Entry 8WOC (electron microscopy, 3.28 A resolution); this record covers chains M and N of the 13 polymer chains in the assembly.

# Chain M (and N)
Name: Helicase HerA central domain-containing protein
Source organism: Paenibacillus sp. 453mf
Notes: chain N of this document is another copy of the same molecule, construct and numbering; everything in this record applies to it too
UniProt: A0A1I6T0T5 (A0A1I6T0T5_9BACL); residues 7-696 here correspond to UniProt positions 1-690 (UniProt number = residue number - 6)
Chain sequence (696 residues; each row starts with the number of its first residue):
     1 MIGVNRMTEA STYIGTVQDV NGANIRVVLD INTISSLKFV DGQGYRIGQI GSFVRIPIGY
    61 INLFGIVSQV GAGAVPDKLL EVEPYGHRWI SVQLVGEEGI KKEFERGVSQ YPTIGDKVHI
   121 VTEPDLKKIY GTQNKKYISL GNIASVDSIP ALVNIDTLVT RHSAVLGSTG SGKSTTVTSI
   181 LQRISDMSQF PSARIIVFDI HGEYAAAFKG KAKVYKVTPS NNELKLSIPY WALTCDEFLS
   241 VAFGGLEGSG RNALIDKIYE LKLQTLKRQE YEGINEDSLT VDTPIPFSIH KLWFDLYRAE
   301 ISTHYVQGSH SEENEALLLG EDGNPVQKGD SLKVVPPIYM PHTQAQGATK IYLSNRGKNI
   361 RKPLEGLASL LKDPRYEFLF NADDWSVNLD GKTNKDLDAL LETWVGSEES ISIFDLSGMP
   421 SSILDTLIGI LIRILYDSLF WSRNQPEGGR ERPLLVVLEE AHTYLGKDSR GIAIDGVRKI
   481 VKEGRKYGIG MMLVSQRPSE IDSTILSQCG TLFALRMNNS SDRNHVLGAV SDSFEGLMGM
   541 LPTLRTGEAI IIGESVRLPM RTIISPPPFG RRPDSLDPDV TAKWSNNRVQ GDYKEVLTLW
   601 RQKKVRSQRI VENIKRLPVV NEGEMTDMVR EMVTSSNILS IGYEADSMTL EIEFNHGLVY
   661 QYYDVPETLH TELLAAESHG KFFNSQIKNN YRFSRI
Disordered / not traced: 1-8, 620-635 (chain N: 1-14, 76-86, 317-329, 338-351, 610-639, 696)
Sequence notes: initiating methionine (1); expression tag (2-6)

# Interface between chain M and chain N
Residue-residue contacts - 71 pairs, chain M then chain N:
  Gln-18(M) / Gly-71(N)
  Gln-18(M) / Ala-72(N)  hydrogen bond (backbone-backbone)
  Gln-18(M) / His-87(N)  hydrogen bond
  Asp-19(M) / Gln-69(N)  hydrogen bond
  Asp-19(M) / Val-70(N)
  Val-20(M) / Ile-50(N)  hydrophobic
  Val-20(M) / Gln-69(N)
  Val-20(M) / Val-70(N)  hydrogen bond (backbone-backbone)
  Gly-22(M) / Gly-539(N)
  Ala-23(M) / Gly-539(N)  hydrogen bond (backbone-backbone)
  Ala-23(M) / Pro-542(N)  hydrophobic
  Ala-23(M) / Thr-543(N)
  Lys-78(M) / Val-75(N)
  Leu-94(M) / Thr-543(N)
  Arg-106(M) / Asn-518(N)
  Arg-106(M) / Arg-545(N)
  Gly-107(M) / Thr-543(N)
  Gly-107(M) / Leu-544(N)
  Gly-107(M) / Arg-545(N)
  Val-108(M) / Thr-543(N)  hydrogen bond (backbone-backbone)
  Val-108(M) / Arg-545(N)
  Ser-109(M) / Arg-545(N)  hydrogen bond
  Gln-110(M) / Gln-49(N)
  Tyr-111(M) / Gln-49(N)
  Tyr-111(M) / Ile-50(N)  hydrophobic
  Tyr-111(M) / Met-540(N)  hydrogen bond (side chain-backbone)
  Tyr-111(M) / Thr-543(N)  hydrogen bond
  Thr-113(M) / Gln-49(N)
  Ile-114(M) / Val-70(N)  hydrophobic
  Ile-114(M) / Gly-71(N)
  Lys-136(M) / Thr-581(N)
  Asp-156(M) / Val-580(N)
  Phe-190(M) / Trp-584(N)  hydrophobic
  Pro-191(M) / Trp-584(N)
  Pro-191(M) / Ser-585(N)
  Pro-191(M) / Asn-586(N)
  Pro-191(M) / Asn-587(N)
  Ser-192(M) / Trp-584(N)
  Ser-192(M) / Asn-586(N)
  Arg-194(M) / Tyr-593(N)
  Glu-272(M) / Thr-598(N)
  Ile-274(M) / Arg-601(N)
  Pro-284(M) / Arg-601(N)
  Asp-396(M) / Arg-601(N)  salt bridge
  Leu-397(M) / Leu-597(N)  hydrophobic
  Asp-398(M) / Leu-597(N)
  Glu-402(M) / Tyr-593(N)
  Val-405(M) / Tyr-593(N)  hydrogen bond (backbone-side chain)
  Gly-406(M) / Tyr-593(N)
  Trp-441(M) / Pro-374(N)  hydrophobic
  Trp-441(M) / Lys-603(N)
  Trp-441(M) / Lys-604(N)
  Trp-441(M) / Val-605(N)
  Ser-442(M) / Val-596(N)
  Arg-443(M) / Val-605(N)
  Asn-444(M) / Val-605(N)  hydrogen bond (side chain-backbone)
  Asn-444(M) / Arg-695(N)
  Gln-445(M) / Leu-599(N)
  Gln-445(M) / Ser-607(N)
  Glu-447(M) / Gly-591(N)
  Glu-447(M) / Asp-592(N)  hydrogen bond (side chain-backbone)
  Glu-447(M) / Tyr-593(N)  hydrogen bond
  Glu-447(M) / Val-596(N)
  Glu-451(M) / Lys-583(N)
  Pro-453(M) / Lys-583(N)
  Glu-483(M) / Ser-421(N)
  Arg-485(M) / His-201(N)  hydrogen bond
  Lys-486(M) / Ser-417(N)  hydrogen bond (side chain-backbone)
  Asp-532(M) / Asn-518(N)  hydrogen bond
  Ser-533(M) / Asn-519(N)
  Glu-554(M) / Thr-169(N)
Interface residues without a listed pair, chain M (52 interface residues in all): Asn-21, Ile-155, Gln-189, Ser-438, Pro-446, Arg-450, Arg-452, Ser-531
Interface residues without a listed pair, chain N (54 interface residues in all): Gly-48, Gly-73, Gly-418, Arg-516, Thr-546, Leu-576, Pro-578, Arg-588, Lys-594, Glu-595, Trp-600, Phe-693, Ser-694

# Overview
Chain M and chain N form an interface of 52 and 54 residues respectively, with 16 hydrogen bonds and 1 salt
bridge. Polar pairs include Asp-396(M)/Arg-601(N), Gln-18(M)/His-87(N) and Asp-19(M)/Gln-69(N).
Both chains are Helicase HerA central domain-containing protein (Paenibacillus sp. 453mf). Entry 8WOC (Cryo-EM
structure of SIR2/HerA complex) was determined by electron microscopy.
